Entry 6VX9 (electron microscopy, 2.17 A resolution); this record covers chains A and C of the 5 polymer chains in the assembly.

# Chain A (and C)
Molecule: Bestrophin
From: Bos taurus
Notes: chain C of this document is another copy of the same molecule, construct and numbering; everything in this record applies to it too
Reference sequence: E1BF86 (E1BF86_BOVIN); numbering as in UniProt (aligned over 1-410)
Sequence (410 residues; numbered 1 to 410; the number before each row is that of its first residue):
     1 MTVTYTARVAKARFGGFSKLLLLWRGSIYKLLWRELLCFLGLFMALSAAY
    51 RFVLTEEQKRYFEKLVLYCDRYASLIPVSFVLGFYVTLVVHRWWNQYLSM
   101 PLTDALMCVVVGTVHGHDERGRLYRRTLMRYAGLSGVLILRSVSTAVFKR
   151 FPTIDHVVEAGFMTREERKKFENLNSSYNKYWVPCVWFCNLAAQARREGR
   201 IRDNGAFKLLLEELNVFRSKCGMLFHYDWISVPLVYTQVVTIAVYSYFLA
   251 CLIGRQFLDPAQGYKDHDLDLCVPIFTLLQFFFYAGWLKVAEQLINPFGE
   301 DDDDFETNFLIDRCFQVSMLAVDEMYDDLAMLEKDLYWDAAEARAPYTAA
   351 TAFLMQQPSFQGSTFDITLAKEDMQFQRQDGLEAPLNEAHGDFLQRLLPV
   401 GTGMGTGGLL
Disordered / not traced: 1, 367-410
Swiss-Prot annotation at these positions:
  - binding site (Ca(2+)): Ala-10, Gln-293, Asn-296, Asp-301, Asp-304
Reported in the primary citation:
  - contacts within the chain: Lys-208/Glu-212
  - binding site for chloride ion: Lys-208
  - mutagenesis - H91A, K265A: unchanged expression

# How chain A and chain C interact
Residue-residue contacts (23):
  Ala-341(A) with Asn-175(C), hydrogen bond (backbone-side chain)
  Glu-342(A) with Asn-175(C)
  Arg-344(A) with Tyr-178(C), hydrogen bond
  Phe-360(A) with Phe-225(C), hydrophobic; Asp-228(C); Trp-229(C)
  Gln-361(A) with Ser-142(C); Ser-177(C), hydrogen bond (side chain-backbone); Tyr-178(C); Asn-179(C), hydrogen bond (backbone-side chain)
  Gly-362(A) with Ser-142(C); Asp-228(C)
  Ser-363(A) with Ser-142(C), hydrogen bond (backbone-backbone); Asp-228(C), hydrogen bond
  Thr-364(A) with Arg-141(C), hydrogen bond (side chain-backbone); Ser-142(C), hydrogen bond (backbone-backbone); Val-143(C); Ser-144(C); Thr-145(C); Phe-148(C)
  Phe-365(A) with Arg-141(C); Ser-142(C); Phe-148(C), hydrophobic
Interface residues without a listed pair, chain A (10 interface residues in all): Ser-359

# In short
The interface between chain A and chain C involves 10 residues on one side and 13 on the other, with 8
hydrogen bonds. Among the polar pairs are Ala-341(A)/Asn-175(C), Arg-344(A)/Tyr-178(C) and
Gln-361(A)/Ser-177(C). The paper reports a binding site for chloride ion at Lys-208(A); H91A and K265A of
chain A leave expression unchanged.
Both chains are Bestrophin (Bos taurus). Entry 6VX9 (bestrophin-2 Ca2+- unbound state 1 (EGTA only)) was
determined by electron microscopy (same publication as 6VX5, 6VX6, 6VX7 and 6VX8).
